PDB entry 5WXC | X-ray diffraction, 2.29 A resolution | chains A and E of the 3 polymer chains in the assembly

== Chain A ==
Name: HLA class I histocompatibility antigen, A-24 alpha chain
Source organism: Homo sapiens
UniProtKB: P05534 (1A24_HUMAN); residues 1-274 here correspond to UniProt positions 25-298 (UniProt number = residue number + 24)
Sequence (274 residues; numbered 1 to 274; the number before each row is that of its first residue):
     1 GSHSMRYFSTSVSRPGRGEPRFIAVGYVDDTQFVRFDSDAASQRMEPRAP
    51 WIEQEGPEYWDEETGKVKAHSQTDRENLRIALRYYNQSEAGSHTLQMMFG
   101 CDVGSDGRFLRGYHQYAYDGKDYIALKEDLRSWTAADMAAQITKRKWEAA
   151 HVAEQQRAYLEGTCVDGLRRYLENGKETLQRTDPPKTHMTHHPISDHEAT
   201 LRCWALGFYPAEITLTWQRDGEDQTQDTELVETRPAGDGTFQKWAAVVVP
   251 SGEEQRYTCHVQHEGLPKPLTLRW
Disulfides: Cys101-Cys164, Cys203-Cys259

== Chain E ==
Name: H7-25-F
Sequence (11 residues; numbered 1 to 11; the number before each row is that of its first residue):
     1 LYKKLKREMTF
Not modelled in the structure: 3-8

== Interface between chain A and chain E ==
Residue-residue contacts (36):
  Tyr7(A) - Leu1(E)  hydrogen bond (side chain-backbone)
  Tyr7(A) - Tyr2(E)  hydrophobic
  Ala24(A) - Tyr2(E)
  Met45(A) - Tyr2(E)  hydrophobic
  Tyr59(A) - Leu1(E)  hydrophobic
  Glu63(A) - Leu1(E)
  Glu63(A) - Tyr2(E)  hydrogen bond (side chain-backbone)
  Lys66(A) - Tyr2(E)  hydrogen bond (side chain-backbone)
  Val67(A) - Tyr2(E)
  His70(A) - Tyr2(E)  hydrogen bond
  Thr73(A) - Thr10(E)
  Glu76(A) - Thr10(E)
  Asn77(A) - Thr10(E)
  Asn77(A) - Phe11(E)  hydrogen bond (side chain-backbone)
  Ile80(A) - Thr10(E)
  Ile80(A) - Phe11(E)  hydrophobic
  Tyr84(A) - Phe11(E)  hydrogen bond (side chain-backbone)
  Leu95(A) - Phe11(E)  hydrophobic
  Phe99(A) - Tyr2(E)  hydrophobic
  Tyr116(A) - Phe11(E)  hydrophobic
  Tyr123(A) - Phe11(E)  hydrophobic
  Thr143(A) - Phe11(E)  hydrogen bond (side chain-backbone)
  Lys146(A) - Met9(E)
  Lys146(A) - Thr10(E)  hydrogen bond (side chain-backbone)
  Lys146(A) - Phe11(E)
  Trp147(A) - Met9(E)
  Trp147(A) - Thr10(E)  hydrogen bond (side chain-backbone)
  Trp147(A) - Phe11(E)  hydrophobic
  Ala150(A) - Met9(E)  hydrophobic
  Val152(A) - Met9(E)  hydrophobic
  Tyr159(A) - Leu1(E)  hydrogen bond (side chain-backbone)
  Tyr159(A) - Tyr2(E)
  Thr163(A) - Leu1(E)
  Gly167(A) - Leu1(E)
  Arg170(A) - Leu1(E)
  Tyr171(A) - Leu1(E)  hydrogen bond (side chain-backbone)
Other interface residues (no listed pair), chain A (30 interface residues in all): Met5, Ser9, Phe22

== In short ==
30 residues of chain A and 5 residues of chain E are in contact, with 11 hydrogen bonds. Polar pairs include
Tyr7(A)-Leu1(E), Glu63(A)-Tyr2(E) and Lys66(A)-Tyr2(E).
Here chain A is HLA class I histocompatibility antigen, A-24 alpha chain (Homo sapiens) and chain E is
H7-25-F. Entry 5WXC (Crystal Structure of HLA-A*2402 in complex with avian influenza A(H7N9) virus-derived
peptide H7-25 (data set 2)) was determined by X-ray diffraction, deposited together with 5WWU and 5WXD.
